5W9N - chains H and I of the 10 polymer chains in the assembly; structure by electron microscopy, 5.00 A resolution (low resolution: residue-level contacts below are approximate; hydrogen-bond / salt-bridge calls are withheld).

== Chain H (and I) ==
Protein: Mers S
From: Middle East respiratory syndrome-related coronavirus
Notes: chain I of this document is another copy of the same molecule, construct and numbering; everything in this record applies to it too
UniProtKB: W5ZZF5 (W5ZZF5_9BETC); residue numbers follow UniProt; this construct covers 1-1291
Sequence (1329 residues; numbered 1 to 1329; the number before each row is that of its first residue):
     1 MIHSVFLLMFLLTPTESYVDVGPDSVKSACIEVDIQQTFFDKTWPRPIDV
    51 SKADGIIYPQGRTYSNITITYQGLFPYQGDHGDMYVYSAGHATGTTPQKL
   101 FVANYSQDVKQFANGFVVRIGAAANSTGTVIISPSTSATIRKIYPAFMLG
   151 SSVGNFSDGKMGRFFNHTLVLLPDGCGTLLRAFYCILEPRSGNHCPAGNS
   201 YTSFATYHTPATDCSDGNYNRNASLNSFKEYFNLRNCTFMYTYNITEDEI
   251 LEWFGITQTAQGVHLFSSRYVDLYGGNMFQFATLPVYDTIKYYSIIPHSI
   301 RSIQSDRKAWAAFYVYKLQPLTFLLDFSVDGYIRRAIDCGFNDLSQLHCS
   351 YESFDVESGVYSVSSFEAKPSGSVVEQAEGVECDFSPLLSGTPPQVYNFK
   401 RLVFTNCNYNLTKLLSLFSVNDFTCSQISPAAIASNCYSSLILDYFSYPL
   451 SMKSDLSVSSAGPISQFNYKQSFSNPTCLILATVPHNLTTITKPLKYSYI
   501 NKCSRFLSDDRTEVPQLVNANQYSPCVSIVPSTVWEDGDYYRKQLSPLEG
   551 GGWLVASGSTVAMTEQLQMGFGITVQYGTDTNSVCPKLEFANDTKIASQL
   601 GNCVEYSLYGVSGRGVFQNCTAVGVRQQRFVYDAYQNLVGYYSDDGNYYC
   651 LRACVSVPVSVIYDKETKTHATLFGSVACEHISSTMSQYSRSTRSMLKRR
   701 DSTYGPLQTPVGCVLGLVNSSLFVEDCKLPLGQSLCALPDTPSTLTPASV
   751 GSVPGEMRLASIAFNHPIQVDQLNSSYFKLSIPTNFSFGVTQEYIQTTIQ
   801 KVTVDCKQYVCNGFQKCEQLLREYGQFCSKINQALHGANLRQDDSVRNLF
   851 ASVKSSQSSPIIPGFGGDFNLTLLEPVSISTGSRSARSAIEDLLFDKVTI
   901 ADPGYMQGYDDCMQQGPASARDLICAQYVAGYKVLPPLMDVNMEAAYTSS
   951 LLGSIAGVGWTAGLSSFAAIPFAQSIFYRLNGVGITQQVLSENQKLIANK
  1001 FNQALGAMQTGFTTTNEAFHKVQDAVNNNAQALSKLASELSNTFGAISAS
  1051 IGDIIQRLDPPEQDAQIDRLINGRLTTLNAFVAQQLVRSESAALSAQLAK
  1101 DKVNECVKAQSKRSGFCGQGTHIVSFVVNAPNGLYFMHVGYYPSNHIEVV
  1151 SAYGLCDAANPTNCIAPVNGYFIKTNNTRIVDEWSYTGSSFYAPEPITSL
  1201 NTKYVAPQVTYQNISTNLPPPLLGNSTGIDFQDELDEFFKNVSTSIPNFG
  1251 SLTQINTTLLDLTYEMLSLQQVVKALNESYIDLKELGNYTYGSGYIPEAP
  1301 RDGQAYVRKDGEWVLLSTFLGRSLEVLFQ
Unresolved in the structure: 1-17, 744-1329
Disulfide bonds: C30-C195, C176-C214, C185-C237, C339-C349, C383-C407, C425-C478, C437-C585, C503-C526, C603-C654, C620-C650, C679-C713, C727-C736
Differences from the reference sequence: conflict F506 (Leu in W5ZZF5), A748 (Arg in W5ZZF5), G751 (Arg in W5ZZF5); engineered mutation P1060 (Val in W5ZZF5), P1061 (Leu in W5ZZF5); expression tag (1292-1329)
What the authors report for this chain:
  - mutagenesis - V1060P/L1061P (>50-fold): increased expression

== How chain H and chain I interact ==
Residue-residue contacts (26; chain H residue first):
  V623(H) with V329(I)
  G624(H) with T63(I); Y64(I); V329(I); D330(I); G331(I)
  V625(H) with Y58(I); T63(I); F279(I); D330(I); G331(I); Y332(I)
  Q628(H) with Y58(I); G61(I); T63(I); F279(I)
  F630(H) with G61(I); R62(I); T63(I)
  V631(H) with T63(I)
  Y632(H) with R62(I); T63(I); Y64(I)
  D633(H) with Y64(I)
  A634(H) with I67(I)
  Q636(H) with R62(I)
Also at the interface, not in a pair above, chain I (12 interface residues in all): V271

== Overview ==
The interface between chain H and chain I involves 10 residues on one side and 12 on the other. The paper
reports that V1060P/L1061P of chain H increase expression.
Chain H and chain I are both Mers S (Middle East respiratory syndrome-related coronavirus); the structure,
MERS S ectodomain trimer in complex with variable domain of neutralizing antibody G4, was determined by
electron microscopy, deposited together with 5VZR, 5W9H, 5W9I, 5W9J, 5W9K, 5W9L and 3 further entries.
